PDB entry 7DAD | X-ray diffraction, 2.85 A resolution | chains B and C of the 6 polymer chains in the assembly

# Chain B
Protein: Tubulin beta chain
From: Sus scrofa
UniProtKB: A0A287AGU7 (A0A287AGU7_PIG); the author numbering skips numbers that UniProt does not, so the offset changes along the chain: 1-358 = UniProt 1-358; 367-453 = UniProt 359-445
Chain sequence (445 residues; each row starts with the number of its first residue; note: 8 numbers in that range are skipped by the numbering (no residue carries them; nothing is unmodelled there)):
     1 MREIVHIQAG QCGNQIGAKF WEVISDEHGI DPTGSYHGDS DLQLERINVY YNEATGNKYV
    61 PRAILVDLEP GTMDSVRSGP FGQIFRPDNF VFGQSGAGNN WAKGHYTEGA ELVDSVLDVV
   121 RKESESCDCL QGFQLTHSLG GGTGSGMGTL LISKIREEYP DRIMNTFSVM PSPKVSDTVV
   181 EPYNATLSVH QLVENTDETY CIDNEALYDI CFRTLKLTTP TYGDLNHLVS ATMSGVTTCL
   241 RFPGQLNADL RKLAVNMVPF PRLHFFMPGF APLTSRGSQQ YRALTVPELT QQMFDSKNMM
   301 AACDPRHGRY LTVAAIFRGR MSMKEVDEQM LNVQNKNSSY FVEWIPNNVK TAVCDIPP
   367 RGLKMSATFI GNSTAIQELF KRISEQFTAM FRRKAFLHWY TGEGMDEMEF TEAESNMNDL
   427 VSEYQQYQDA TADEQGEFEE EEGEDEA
Disordered / not traced: 437-453
Metal / ion sites: Mg2+: Gln11 (together with GDP); Ca2+ near Glu111 (its only coordinating residue here)
Residues lining bound ligands: GDP (guanosine-5'-diphosphate): Gly10, Gln11, Cys12, Gln15, Ile16, Asp67, Asn99, Ser138, Gly140, Gly141, Gly142, Thr143, Gly144, Ser145, Val169, Pro171, Val175, Asp177, Glu181, Asn204, Leu207, Tyr222, Leu225, Asn226

# Chain C
Protein: Tubulin alpha-1B chain
From: Sus scrofa
UniProtKB: Q2XVP4 (TBA1B_PIG); residue numbers follow UniProt; this construct covers 1-451
Chain sequence (451 residues; row label = number of the first residue in the row):
     1 MRECISIHVG QAGVQIGNAC WELYCLEHGI QPDGQMPSDK TIGGGDDSFN TFFSETGAGK
    61 HVPRAVFVDL EPTVIDEVRT GTYRQLFHPE QLITGKEDAA NNYARGHYTI GKEIIDLVLD
   121 RIRKLADQCT GLQGFLVFHS FGGGTGSGFT SLLMERLSVD YGKKSKLEFS IYPAPQVSTA
   181 VVEPYNSILT THTTLEHSDC AFMVDNEAIY DICRRNLDIE RPTYTNLNRL ISQIVSSITA
   241 SLRFDGALNV DLTEFQTNLV PYPRIHFPLA TYAPVISAEK AYHEQLSVAE ITNACFEPAN
   301 QMVKCDPRHG KYMACCLLYR GDVVPKDVNA AIATIKTKRS IQFVDWCPTG FKVGINYQPP
   361 TVVPGGDLAK VQRAVCMLSN TTAIAEAWAR LDHKFDLMYA KRAFVHWYVG EGMEEGEFSE
   421 AREDMAALEK DYEEVGVDSV EGEGEEEGEE Y
Disordered / not traced: 441-451
Metal / ion sites: Ca2+: Asp39, Thr41, Gly44, Glu55
Residues lining bound ligands: GTP (guanosine-5'-triphosphate): Gly10, Gln11, Ala12, Gln15, Ile16, Asp69, Asp98, Ala99, Ala100, Asn101, Ser140, Gly142, Gly143, Gly144, Thr145, Gly146, Ile171, Pro173, Val177, Ser178, Thr179, Glu183, Asn206, Tyr224, Leu227, Asn228, Ile231
UniProt features mapped onto this chain:
  - motif: Met1 to Cys4 (MREC motif)
  - active site: Glu254
  - binding site (GTP): Gly10, Gln11, Ala12, Gln15, Glu71, Ala99, Ser140, Gly143, Gly144, Thr145, Gly146, Thr179, Glu183, Asn206, Tyr224, Asn228, Leu252
  - binding site (Mg(2+)): Glu71
  - site: Tyr451 (Involved in polymerization)
  - modified residue: Lys40 (N6,N6,N6-trimethyllysine), Ser48 (Phosphoserine), Ser232 (Phosphoserine), Tyr282 (3'-nitrotyrosine), Arg339 (Omega-N-methylarginine), Ser439 (Phosphoserine), Glu443 (5-glutamyl polyglutamate), Glu445 (5-glutamyl polyglutamate), Tyr451 (3'-nitrotyrosine)
  - cross-link (Glycyl lysine isopeptide (Lys-Gly)): Lys326 (interchain with G-Cter in ubiquitin), Lys370 (interchain with G-Cter in ubiquitin)

# How chain B and chain C interact
Residue-residue contacts - 35 pairs, chain B then chain C:
  Ser95(B) - Arg2(C)
  Asn99(B) - Glu254(C)  hydrogen bond
  Asp177(B) - Glu254(C)
  Asp177(B) - Lys352(C)  hydrogen bond (backbone-side chain)
  Thr178(B) - Glu254(C)
  Thr178(B) - Asn258(C)
  Val179(B) - Asn258(C)  hydrogen bond (backbone-side chain)
  Val179(B) - Pro348(C)  hydrophobic
  Thr219(B) - Lys326(C)
  Thr219(B) - Asn329(C)
  Ala395(B) - Trp346(C)
  Met396(B) - Trp346(C)
  Arg398(B) - Ser439(C)
  Arg399(B) - Tyr262(C)  hydrogen bond (backbone-side chain)
  Arg399(B) - Trp346(C)
  Arg399(B) - Glu434(C)  hydrogen bond (side chain-backbone)
  Arg399(B) - Val435(C)
  Arg399(B) - Val437(C)  hydrogen bond (side chain-backbone)
  Arg399(B) - Asp438(C)
  Arg399(B) - Ser439(C)  hydrogen bond
  Lys400(B) - Tyr262(C)
  Ala401(B) - Pro261(C)
  Ala401(B) - Tyr262(C)
  Ala401(B) - Trp346(C)  hydrophobic
  Phe402(B) - Thr257(C)
  Phe402(B) - Asn258(C)
  Phe402(B) - Val260(C)
  Phe402(B) - Pro261(C)  hydrogen bond (backbone-backbone)
  His404(B) - Val260(C)  hydrogen bond (side chain-backbone)
  His404(B) - Pro261(C)
  His404(B) - Tyr262(C)
  His404(B) - Pro263(C)
  Trp405(B) - Gln256(C)
  Trp405(B) - Thr257(C)  hydrogen bond (side chain-backbone)
  Trp405(B) - Val260(C)
Interface residues without a listed pair, chain B (17 interface residues in all): Gly98, Val180
Interface residues without a listed pair, chain C (22 interface residues in all): Asp345, Cys347, Val440

# Overview
17 residues of chain B face 22 of chain C across their interface; the contacts include 10 hydrogen bonds.
Polar pairs include Asn99(B)-Glu254(C), Asp177(B)-Lys352(C) and Val179(B)-Asn258(C). Bound to chain B: GDP.
Ligands of chain C: GTP.
Chain B is Tubulin beta chain and chain C is Tubulin alpha-1B chain, both from Sus scrofa; the structure, EPD
in complex with tubulin, was determined by X-ray diffraction (same publication as 7DAE and 7DAF).
